7JY9 - chains I and S of the 12 polymer chains in the assembly; structure by electron microscopy, 2.70 A resolution.

== Chain I ==
Name: Protein RecA
From: Escherichia coli
Reference sequence: A0A376NU07 (A0A376NU07_ECOLX); residues 0-333 here correspond to UniProt positions 1-334 (UniProt number = residue number + 1)
Amino-acid sequence (334 residues; numbered 0 to 333; the number before each row is that of its first residue; numbering starts at 0):
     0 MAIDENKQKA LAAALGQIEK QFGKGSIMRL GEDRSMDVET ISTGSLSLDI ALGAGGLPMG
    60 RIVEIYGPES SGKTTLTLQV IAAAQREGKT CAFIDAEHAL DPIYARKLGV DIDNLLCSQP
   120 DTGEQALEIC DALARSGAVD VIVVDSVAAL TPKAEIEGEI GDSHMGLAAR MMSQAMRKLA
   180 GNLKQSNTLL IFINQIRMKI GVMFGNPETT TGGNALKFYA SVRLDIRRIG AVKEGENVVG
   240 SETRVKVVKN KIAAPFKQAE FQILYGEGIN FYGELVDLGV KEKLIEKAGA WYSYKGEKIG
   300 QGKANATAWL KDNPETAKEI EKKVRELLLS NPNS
Not modelled in the structure: 0-33
Reported in the primary citation:
  - binding site for the 45-nt DNA strand: Met202, Phe203, Gly204, Asn205, Pro206, Glu207, Arg226 to Lys232, Trp290, Lys297 to Lys302
  - mutagenesis - K286N, K302N: decreased binding to dsDNA (citing earlier work)
  - binding site for the 45-nt DNA strand: Met202, Lys232, Lys286 to Trp290, Lys297 to Lys302

== Chain S ==
Molecule: 27-nt DNA strand
Sequence (27 nucleotides; row label = number of the first residue in the row):
     1 CCCCCCCCCC CCCCAAAAAA AAAAACC

== How chain I and chain S interact ==
Residue-residue contacts (10; chain I residue first):
  Gly165(I) with DC1(S), base contact
  Ala168(I) with DC1(S), phosphate contact
  Arg196(I) with DC4(S), phosphate contact
  Met197(I) with DC3(S), sugar contact; DC4(S), hydrogen bond to the phosphate
  Ile199(I) with DC3(S), base contact; DC4(S), base contact
  Gly211(I) with DC2(S), phosphate contact
  Gly212(I) with DC2(S), phosphate contact
  Asn213(I) with DC1(S), hydrogen bond to the phosphate
Other interface residues (no listed pair), chain I (12 interface residues in all): Met164, Lys198, Thr209, Thr210

== In short ==
Chain I and chain S form an interface of 12 and 4 residues respectively; the contacts include 2 hydrogen
bonds. Among the polar pairs are Met197(I)-DC4(S) and Asn213(I)-DC1(S). The paper reports a binding site for
the 45-nt DNA strand at Met202(I), Phe203(I) and Gly204(I) among others; K286N and K302N of chain I reduce
binding to dsDNA.
Chain I is Protein RecA (Escherichia coli) and chain S is a 27-nt DNA strand; the structure, Structure of a 9
base pair RecA-D loop complex, was determined by electron microscopy, deposited together with 7JY6, 7JY7 and
7JY8.
